Entry 5W1T (X-ray diffraction, 4.50 A resolution (low resolution: residue-level contacts below are approximate; hydrogen-bond / salt-bridge calls are withheld)); this record covers chains C and D of the 7 polymer chains in the assembly.

== Chain C ==
Name: DNA-directed RNA polymerase subunit beta
From: Escherichia coli (strain K12)
Notes: EC 2.7.7.6
UniProt: P0A8V2 (RPOB_ECOLI); residue numbers follow UniProt; this construct covers 1-1342
Chain sequence (1342 residues; each row starts with the number of its first residue):
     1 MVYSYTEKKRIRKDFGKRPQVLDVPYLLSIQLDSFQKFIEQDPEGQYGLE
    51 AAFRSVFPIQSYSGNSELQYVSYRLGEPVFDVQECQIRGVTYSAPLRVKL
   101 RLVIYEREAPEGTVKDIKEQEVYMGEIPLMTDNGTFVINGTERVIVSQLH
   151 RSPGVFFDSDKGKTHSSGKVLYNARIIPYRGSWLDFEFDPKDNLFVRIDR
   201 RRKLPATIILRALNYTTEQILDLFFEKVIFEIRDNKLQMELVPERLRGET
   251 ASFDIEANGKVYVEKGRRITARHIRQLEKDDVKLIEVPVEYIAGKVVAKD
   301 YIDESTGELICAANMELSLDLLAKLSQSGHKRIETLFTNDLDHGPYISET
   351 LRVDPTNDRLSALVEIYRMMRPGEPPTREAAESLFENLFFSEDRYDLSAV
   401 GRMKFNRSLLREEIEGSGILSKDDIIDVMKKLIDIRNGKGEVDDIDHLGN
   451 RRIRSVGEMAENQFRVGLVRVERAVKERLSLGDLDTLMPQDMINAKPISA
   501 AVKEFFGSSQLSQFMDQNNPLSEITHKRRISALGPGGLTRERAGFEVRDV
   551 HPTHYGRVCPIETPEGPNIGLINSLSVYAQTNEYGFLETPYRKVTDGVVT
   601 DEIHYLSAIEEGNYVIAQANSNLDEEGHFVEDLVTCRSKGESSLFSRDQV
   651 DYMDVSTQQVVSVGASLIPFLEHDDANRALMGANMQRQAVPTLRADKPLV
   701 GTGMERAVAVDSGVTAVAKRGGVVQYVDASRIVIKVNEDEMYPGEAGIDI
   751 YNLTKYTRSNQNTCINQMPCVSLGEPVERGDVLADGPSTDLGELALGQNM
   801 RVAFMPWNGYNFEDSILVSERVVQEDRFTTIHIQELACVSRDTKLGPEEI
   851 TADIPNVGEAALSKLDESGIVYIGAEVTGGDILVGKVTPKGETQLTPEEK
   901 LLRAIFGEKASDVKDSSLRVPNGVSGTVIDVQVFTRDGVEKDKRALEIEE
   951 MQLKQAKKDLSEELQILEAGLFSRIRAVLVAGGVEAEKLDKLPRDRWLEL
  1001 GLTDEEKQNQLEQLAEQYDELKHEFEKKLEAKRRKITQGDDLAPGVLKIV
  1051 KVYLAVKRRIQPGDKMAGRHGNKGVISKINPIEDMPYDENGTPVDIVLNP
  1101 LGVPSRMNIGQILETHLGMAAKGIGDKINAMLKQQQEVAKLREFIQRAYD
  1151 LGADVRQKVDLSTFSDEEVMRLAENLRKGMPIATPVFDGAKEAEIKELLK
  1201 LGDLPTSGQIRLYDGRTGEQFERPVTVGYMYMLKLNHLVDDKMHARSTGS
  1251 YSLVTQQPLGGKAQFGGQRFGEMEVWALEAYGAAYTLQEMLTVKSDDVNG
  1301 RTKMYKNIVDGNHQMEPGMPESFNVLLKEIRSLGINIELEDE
Unresolved in the structure: 1-2
UniProt features mapped onto this chain:
  - modified residue (N6-acetyllysine): Lys-1022, Lys-1200

== Chain D ==
Name: DNA-directed RNA polymerase subunit beta'
From: Escherichia coli (strain K12)
Notes: EC 2.7.7.6
UniProt: P0A8T7 (RPOC_ECOLI); residues 1-1407 here = UniProt positions 1-1407
Chain sequence (1407 residues; each row starts with the number of its first residue):
     1 MKDLLKFLKAQTKTEEFDAIKIALASPDMIRSWSFGEVKKPETINYRTFK
    51 PERDGLFCARIFGPVKDYECLCGKYKRLKHRGVICEKCGVEVTQTKVRRE
   101 RMGHIELASPTAHIWFLKSLPSRIGLLLDMPLRDIERVLYFESYVVIEGG
   151 MTNLERQQILTEEQYLDALEEFGDEFDAKMGAEAIQALLKSMDLEQECEQ
   201 LREELNETNSETKRKKLTKRIKLLEAFVQSGNKPEWMILTVLPVLPPDLR
   251 PLVPLDGGRFATSDLNDLYRRVINRNNRLKRLLDLAAPDIIVRNEKRMLQ
   301 EAVDALLDNGRRGRAITGSNKRPLKSLADMIKGKQGRFRQNLLGKRVDYS
   351 GRSVITVGPYLRLHQCGLPKKMALELFKPFIYGKLELRGLATTIKAAKKM
   401 VEREEAVVWDILDEVIREHPVLLNRAPTLHRLGIQAFEPVLIEGKAIQLH
   451 PLVCAAYNADFDGDQMAVHVPLTLEAQLEARALMMSTNNILSPANGEPII
   501 VPSQDVVLGLYYMTRDCVNAKGEGMVLTGPKEAERLYRSGLASLHARVKV
   551 RITEYEKDANGELVAKTSLKDTTVGRAILWMIVPKGLPYSIVNQALGKKA
   601 ISKMLNTCYRILGLKPTVIFADQIMYTGFAYAARSGASVGIDDMVIPEKK
   651 HEIISEAEAEVAEIQEQFQSGLVTAGERYNKVIDIWAAANDRVSKAMMDN
   701 LQTETVINRDGQEEKQVSFNSIYMMADSGARGSAAQIRQLAGMRGLMAKP
   751 DGSIIETPITANFREGLNVLQYFISTHGARKGLADTALKTANSGYLTRRL
   801 VDVAQDLVVTEDDCGTHEGIMMTPVIEGGDVKEPLRDRVLGRVTAEDVLK
   851 PGTADILVPRNTLLHEQWCDLLEENSVDAVKVRSVVSCDTDFGVCAHCYG
   901 RDLARGHIINKGEAIGVIAAQSIGEPGTQLTMRTFHIGGAASRAAAESSI
   951 QVKNKGSIKLSNVKSVVNSSGKLVITSRNTELKLIDEFGRTKESYKVPYG
  1001 AVLAKGDGEQVAGGETVANWDPHTMPVITEVSGFVRFTDMIDGQTITRQT
  1051 DELTGLSSLVVLDSAERTAGGKDLRPALKIVDAQGNDVLIPGTDMPAQYF
  1101 LPGKAIVQLEDGVQISSGDTLARIPQESGGTKDITGGLPRVADLFEARRP
  1151 KEPAILAEISGIVSFGKETKGKRRLVITPVDGSDPYEEMIPKWRQLNVFE
  1201 GERVERGDVISDGPEAPHDILRLRGVHAVTRYIVNEVQDVYRLQGVKIND
  1251 KHIEVIVRQMLRKATIVNAGSSDFLEGEQVEYSRVKIANRELEANGKVGA
  1301 TYSRDLLGITKASLATESFISAASFQETTRVLTEAAVAGKRDELRGLKEN
  1351 VIVGRLIPAGTGYAYHQDRMRRRAAGEAPAAPQVTAEDASASLAELLNAG
  1401 LGGSDNE
Unresolved in the structure: 1-7, 936-1133, 1377-1407
UniProt features mapped onto this chain:
  - binding site (Zn(2+)): Cys-70, Cys-72, Cys-85, Cys-88, Cys-814, Cys-888, Cys-895, Cys-898
  - binding site (Mg(2+)): Asp-460, Asp-462, Asp-464
  - modified residue: Lys-983 (N6-acetyllysine)
Metal / ion sites: Zn2+ site 1: Cys-70, Cys-72, Cys-85, Cys-88; Mg2+: Asp-460, Asp-462, Asp-464; Zn2+ site 2: Cys-814, Cys-888, Cys-895, Cys-898

== How chain C and chain D interact ==
Contacting residue pairs - 324 pairs, chain C then chain D:
  Phe-545(C) / Lys-781(D)
  Arg-548(C) / Arg-780(D)
  Asp-549(C) / Pro-750(D)
  Asp-549(C) / His-777(D)
  Asp-549(C) / Arg-780(D)
  Val-550(C) / Pro-750(D)
  Val-550(C) / Thr-776(D)
  Val-550(C) / Arg-780(D)
  Pro-552(C) / Phe-773(D)
  Tyr-555(C) / Val-769(D)
  Pro-560(C) / Phe-773(D)
  Pro-560(C) / Thr-776(D)
  Pro-560(C) / Arg-780(D)
  Ile-569(C) / Leu-783(D)
  Gly-570(C) / Arg-780(D)
  Asn-573(C) / Arg-780(D)
  Gln-618(C) / Val-769(D)
  Gln-618(C) / Leu-770(D)
  Ala-619(C) / Val-769(D)
  Asn-620(C) / Asn-768(D)
  Asn-620(C) / Val-769(D)
  Val-660(C) / Val-769(D)
  Leu-671(C) / Tyr-772(D)
  Glu-672(C) / Leu-767(D)
  His-673(C) / Phe-763(D)
  His-673(C) / Arg-764(D)
  His-673(C) / Glu-765(D)
  His-673(C) / Gly-766(D)
  Asp-674(C) / Phe-763(D)
  Asp-674(C) / Tyr-772(D)
  Asp-675(C) / Arg-744(D)
  Asp-675(C) / Phe-763(D)
  Asp-675(C) / Tyr-772(D)
  Ala-676(C) / Tyr-772(D)
  Ala-676(C) / Ser-775(D)
  Ala-676(C) / Ala-779(D)
  Asn-677(C) / Ala-779(D)
  Asn-677(C) / Leu-783(D)
  Ala-679(C) / Tyr-772(D)
  Phe-804(C) / Ala-637(D)
  Phe-804(C) / Ser-638(D)
  Met-805(C) / Ala-633(D)
  Met-805(C) / Ala-637(D)
  Pro-806(C) / Asp-505(D)
  Pro-806(C) / Ala-632(D)
  Pro-806(C) / Ala-633(D)
  Pro-806(C) / Ala-637(D)
  Asn-808(C) / Pro-359(D)
  Asn-808(C) / Phe-629(D)
  Asn-808(C) / Ala-630(D)
  Asn-808(C) / Ala-633(D)
  Gly-809(C) / Val-357(D)
  Gly-809(C) / Pro-359(D)
  Gly-809(C) / Phe-629(D)
  Tyr-810(C) / Pro-359(D)
  Tyr-810(C) / Tyr-360(D)
  Asn-811(C) / Asp-505(D)
  Phe-812(C) / Val-357(D)
  Phe-812(C) / Pro-451(D)
  Phe-812(C) / Cys-454(D)
  Phe-812(C) / Ser-503(D)
  Phe-812(C) / Gln-504(D)
  Phe-812(C) / Phe-629(D)
  Glu-813(C) / Ala-459(D)
  Glu-813(C) / Asp-460(D)
  Glu-813(C) / Phe-461(D)
  Glu-813(C) / Gln-504(D)
  Ser-815(C) / Val-357(D)
  Ser-815(C) / Phe-461(D)
  Arg-841(C) / Asp-256(D)
  Arg-841(C) / Gly-257(D)
  Lys-844(C) / Arg-47(D)
  Lys-844(C) / Phe-49(D)
  Lys-844(C) / Pro-254(D)
  Gln-894(C) / Lys-66(D)
  Gln-894(C) / Leu-78(D)
  Gly-923(C) / Lys-371(D)
  Pro-1044(C) / Gly-257(D)
  Gln-1061(C) / Lys-445(D)
  Pro-1062(C) / Ala-446(D)
  Gly-1063(C) / Val-354(D)
  Lys-1065(C) / Asp-462(D)
  Lys-1073(C) / Asp-462(D)
  Gly-1074(C) / Phe-461(D)
  Val-1075(C) / Val-354(D)
  Val-1075(C) / Ile-355(D)
  Val-1075(C) / Phe-461(D)
  Val-1075(C) / Gly-463(D)
  Ile-1076(C) / Thr-356(D)
  Ser-1077(C) / Thr-356(D)
  Ser-1077(C) / Val-357(D)
  Ser-1077(C) / Gln-448(D)
  Asn-1099(C) / Asp-505(D)
  Pro-1100(C) / Val-639(D)
  Leu-1101(C) / Gln-504(D)
  Leu-1101(C) / Asp-505(D)
  Leu-1101(C) / Leu-508(D)
  Leu-1101(C) / Met-725(D)
  Leu-1101(C) / Arg-731(D)
  Pro-1104(C) / Gln-736(D)
  Pro-1104(C) / Leu-740(D)
  Ser-1105(C) / Arg-731(D)
  Ser-1105(C) / Gln-736(D)
  Arg-1106(C) / Asp-460(D)
  Arg-1106(C) / Arg-731(D)
  Met-1107(C) / Gln-736(D)
  Met-1107(C) / Gln-739(D)
  Met-1107(C) / Leu-740(D)
  Met-1107(C) / Phe-763(D)
  Ile-1109(C) / Met-644(D)
  Ile-1109(C) / Phe-763(D)
  Ile-1112(C) / Val-639(D)
  Ile-1112(C) / Ile-641(D)
  Leu-1113(C) / Ile-641(D)
  His-1116(C) / Gly-640(D)
  His-1116(C) / Ile-641(D)
  Phe-1187(C) / Leu-767(D)
  Phe-1187(C) / Tyr-772(D)
  Glu-1192(C) / Ile-641(D)
  Glu-1192(C) / Arg-764(D)
  Lys-1196(C) / Asp-642(D)
  Ser-1207(C) / Asp-642(D)
  Gln-1209(C) / Asp-643(D)
  Glu-1219(C) / Arg-538(D)
  Glu-1219(C) / Arg-634(D)
  Phe-1221(C) / Ala-633(D)
  Phe-1221(C) / Arg-634(D)
  Glu-1222(C) / Tyr-512(D)
  Glu-1222(C) / Tyr-537(D)
  Glu-1222(C) / Arg-634(D)
  Glu-1222(C) / Ser-635(D)
  Glu-1222(C) / Gly-636(D)
  Arg-1223(C) / Ser-635(D)
  Arg-1223(C) / Gly-636(D)
  Arg-1223(C) / Phe-719(D)
  Arg-1223(C) / Ser-721(D)
  Pro-1224(C) / Gly-636(D)
  Val-1225(C) / Gly-636(D)
  Val-1225(C) / Ser-638(D)
  Thr-1226(C) / Ser-638(D)
  Thr-1226(C) / Val-639(D)
  Thr-1226(C) / Gly-640(D)
  Val-1239(C) / Lys-445(D)
  Asp-1240(C) / Lys-445(D)
  Lys-1242(C) / Arg-352(D)
  Lys-1242(C) / Gln-465(D)
  Met-1243(C) / Arg-352(D)
  Met-1243(C) / Ser-353(D)
  Met-1243(C) / Met-372(D)
  Met-1243(C) / Lys-445(D)
  His-1244(C) / Gly-351(D)
  His-1244(C) / Arg-352(D)
  His-1244(C) / Met-372(D)
  Ala-1245(C) / Ser-350(D)
  Ala-1245(C) / Gly-351(D)
  Ala-1245(C) / Glu-375(D)
  Arg-1246(C) / Asp-348(D)
  Arg-1246(C) / Tyr-349(D)
  Arg-1246(C) / Ser-350(D)
  Ser-1247(C) / Asp-348(D)
  Ser-1247(C) / Tyr-349(D)
  Ser-1247(C) / Glu-375(D)
  Ser-1247(C) / Leu-376(D)
  Thr-1248(C) / Asp-348(D)
  Thr-1248(C) / Tyr-349(D)
  Tyr-1251(C) / Asp-348(D)
  Leu-1253(C) / Arg-99(D)
  Leu-1253(C) / Val-253(D)
  Val-1254(C) / Arg-99(D)
  Gln-1257(C) / Lys-345(D)
  Gln-1257(C) / Arg-346(D)
  Pro-1258(C) / Arg-346(D)
  Pro-1258(C) / Asp-348(D)
  Gln-1264(C) / Glu-375(D)
  Gly-1266(C) / Arg-346(D)
  Gly-1267(C) / Arg-346(D)
  Gly-1267(C) / Val-347(D)
  Gly-1267(C) / Ser-350(D)
  Gln-1268(C) / Arg-346(D)
  Gln-1268(C) / Val-347(D)
  Gln-1268(C) / Ser-350(D)
  Gln-1268(C) / Gly-351(D)
  Gln-1268(C) / Arg-352(D)
  Gln-1268(C) / Ala-467(D)
  Arg-1269(C) / Leu-343(D)
  Arg-1269(C) / Arg-346(D)
  Phe-1270(C) / Gly-344(D)
  Phe-1270(C) / Lys-345(D)
  Phe-1270(C) / Val-347(D)
  Phe-1270(C) / His-469(D)
  Gly-1271(C) / Leu-342(D)
  Gly-1271(C) / Leu-343(D)
  Gly-1271(C) / Gly-344(D)
  Glu-1272(C) / Gln-340(D)
  Glu-1272(C) / Leu-342(D)
  Glu-1272(C) / Arg-798(D)
  Glu-1272(C) / Lys-1348(D)
  Met-1273(C) / Thr-428(D)
  Glu-1274(C) / Thr-428(D)
  Trp-1276(C) / Arg-798(D)
  Trp-1276(C) / Val-801(D)
  Trp-1276(C) / Val-917(D)
  Trp-1276(C) / Gln-921(D)
  Trp-1276(C) / Lys-1348(D)
  Leu-1278(C) / Met-484(D)
  Glu-1279(C) / Gln-805(D)
  Glu-1279(C) / Ala-914(D)
  Glu-1279(C) / Leu-1347(D)
  Glu-1279(C) / Val-1351(D)
  Glu-1279(C) / Ile-1357(D)
  Ala-1280(C) / Arg-431(D)
  Ala-1280(C) / Glu-913(D)
  Ala-1280(C) / Ile-918(D)
  Ala-1280(C) / Gln-921(D)
  Tyr-1281(C) / Arg-431(D)
  Tyr-1281(C) / Leu-432(D)
  Tyr-1281(C) / Ile-434(D)
  Tyr-1281(C) / Met-484(D)
  Tyr-1281(C) / Asn-489(D)
  Gly-1282(C) / Glu-479(D)
  Gly-1282(C) / Leu-483(D)
  Gly-1282(C) / Gly-1360(D)
  Gly-1282(C) / Thr-1361(D)
  Ala-1283(C) / Glu-479(D)
  Ala-1283(C) / Leu-483(D)
  Ala-1283(C) / Met-484(D)
  Ala-1284(C) / Glu-479(D)
  Ala-1284(C) / Leu-1356(D)
  Ala-1284(C) / Ala-1359(D)
  Ala-1284(C) / Thr-1361(D)
  Ala-1284(C) / Gly-1362(D)
  Tyr-1285(C) / Glu-475(D)
  Tyr-1285(C) / Glu-479(D)
  Tyr-1285(C) / Leu-1356(D)
  Tyr-1285(C) / Thr-1361(D)
  Thr-1286(C) / Ala-476(D)
  Thr-1286(C) / Glu-479(D)
  Leu-1287(C) / Val-1351(D)
  Leu-1287(C) / Ile-1357(D)
  Gln-1288(C) / Gly-1354(D)
  Gln-1288(C) / Arg-1355(D)
  Gln-1288(C) / Leu-1356(D)
  Glu-1289(C) / Val-470(D)
  Glu-1289(C) / Pro-471(D)
  Glu-1289(C) / Leu-472(D)
  Glu-1289(C) / Thr-473(D)
  Glu-1289(C) / Ala-476(D)
  Met-1290(C) / Val-347(D)
  Met-1290(C) / His-469(D)
  Leu-1291(C) / Val-1351(D)
  Thr-1292(C) / Gly-1354(D)
  Lys-1294(C) / Val-347(D)
  Lys-1294(C) / Asp-348(D)
  Lys-1294(C) / Tyr-349(D)
  Lys-1294(C) / His-469(D)
  Lys-1294(C) / Val-470(D)
  Lys-1294(C) / Leu-472(D)
  Ser-1295(C) / Lys-345(D)
  Ser-1295(C) / Arg-346(D)
  Val-1298(C) / Lys-96(D)
  Met-1304(C) / Leu-472(D)
  Tyr-1305(C) / Tyr-349(D)
  Tyr-1305(C) / Pro-379(D)
  Tyr-1305(C) / Tyr-382(D)
  Ile-1308(C) / Pro-379(D)
  Ile-1308(C) / Phe-380(D)
  Val-1309(C) / Pro-379(D)
  Val-1309(C) / Gly-383(D)
  His-1313(C) / Phe-380(D)
  His-1313(C) / Leu-472(D)
  His-1313(C) / Thr-473(D)
  His-1313(C) / Leu-474(D)
  His-1313(C) / Gln-477(D)
  Gln-1314(C) / Thr-473(D)
  Gly-1318(C) / Gly-1354(D)
  Pro-1320(C) / Val-1353(D)
  Pro-1320(C) / Gly-1354(D)
  Glu-1321(C) / Arg-99(D)
  Phe-1323(C) / Ile-20(D)
  Phe-1323(C) / Ile-1352(D)
  Phe-1323(C) / Val-1353(D)
  Val-1325(C) / Arg-99(D)
  Val-1325(C) / Leu-249(D)
  Leu-1326(C) / Arg-337(D)
  Lys-1328(C) / Glu-100(D)
  Lys-1328(C) / Leu-245(D)
  Lys-1328(C) / Leu-249(D)
  Glu-1329(C) / Leu-245(D)
  Glu-1329(C) / Met-330(D)
  Glu-1329(C) / Ile-331(D)
  Arg-1331(C) / Trp-33(D)
  Arg-1331(C) / Met-102(D)
  Arg-1331(C) / Pro-243(D)
  Ser-1332(C) / Met-102(D)
  Ser-1332(C) / Pro-243(D)
  Ser-1332(C) / Leu-245(D)
  Ser-1332(C) / Leu-327(D)
  Leu-1333(C) / Trp-115(D)
  Leu-1333(C) / Leu-307(D)
  Leu-1333(C) / Leu-327(D)
  Gly-1334(C) / Ala-25(D)
  Gly-1334(C) / His-113(D)
  Ile-1335(C) / Ile-22(D)
  Ile-1335(C) / Ala-23(D)
  Ile-1335(C) / Trp-33(D)
  Ile-1335(C) / Ala-1336(D)
  Asn-1336(C) / Ile-22(D)
  Asn-1336(C) / Ala-23(D)
  Asn-1336(C) / Leu-24(D)
  Asn-1336(C) / Met-29(D)
  Asn-1336(C) / Trp-33(D)
  Ile-1337(C) / Lys-21(D)
  Glu-1338(C) / Ile-20(D)
  Glu-1338(C) / Lys-21(D)
  Leu-1339(C) / Phe-17(D)
  Glu-1340(C) / Phe-17(D)
  Glu-1340(C) / Asp-18(D)
  Glu-1340(C) / Ala-19(D)
  Glu-1340(C) / Lys-21(D)
  Glu-1340(C) / Arg-1341(D)
  Asp-1341(C) / Asp-18(D)
  Glu-1342(C) / Glu-16(D)
  Glu-1342(C) / Asp-18(D)
  Glu-1342(C) / Arg-1369(D)
Other interface residues (no listed pair), chain C (160 interface residues in all): His-551, Cys-559, Thr-563, Glu-641, Thr-657, Leu-680, Trp-807, Asp-814, Thr-893, Gly-1045, Gly-1102, Thr-1217, Gly-1249, Gln-1256, Leu-1259, Gly-1260, Val-1275, Ala-1277, Val-1293, Asp-1296, Met-1315, Ile-1330
Other interface residues (no listed pair), chain D (181 interface residues in all): Glu-15, Lys-76, Arg-77, Phe-116, Tyr-269, Lys-378, Leu-422, Asn-424, Ala-426, Gln-435, Gly-444, Asn-720, Ile-722, Met-724, Ala-730, Gly-732, Lys-749, Ala-784, Thr-797

== In short ==
160 residues of chain C and 181 residues of chain D are in contact. Cys-70(D), Cys-72(D), Cys-85(D) and
Cys-88(D) coordinate Zn2+ site 1. Asp-460(D), Asp-462(D) and Asp-464(D) coordinate Mg2+. Curated annotation
(UniProt) lists 8 Zn2+-binding residues and 3 Mg2+-binding residues on chain D.
Chain C is DNA-directed RNA polymerase subunit beta and chain D is DNA-directed RNA polymerase subunit beta',
both from Escherichia coli (strain K12); the structure, X-ray crystal structure of Escherichia coli RNA
polymerase and DksA complex, was determined by X-ray diffraction together with 5VSW and 5W1S from the same
study.
